5FWN - chains A and B; structure by X-ray diffraction, 2.14 A resolution.

# Chain A (and B)
Protein: Imine reductase
Source organism: Amycolatopsis orientalis
Notes: EC 1.5.1.48; chain B of this document is another copy of the same molecule, construct and numbering; everything in this record applies to it too
UniProt: R4SNK4 (R4SNK4_AMYOR); residue numbers follow UniProt; this construct covers 1-290
Sequence (290 residues; row label = number of the first residue in the row):
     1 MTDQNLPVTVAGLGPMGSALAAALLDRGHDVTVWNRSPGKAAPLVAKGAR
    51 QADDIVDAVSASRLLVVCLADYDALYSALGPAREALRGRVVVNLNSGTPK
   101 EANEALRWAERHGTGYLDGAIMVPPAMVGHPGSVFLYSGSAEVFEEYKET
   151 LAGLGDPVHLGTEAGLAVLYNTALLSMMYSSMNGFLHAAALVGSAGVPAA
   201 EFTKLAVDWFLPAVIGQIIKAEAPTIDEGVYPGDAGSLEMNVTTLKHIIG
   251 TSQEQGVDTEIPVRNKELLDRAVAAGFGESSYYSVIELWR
Disordered / not traced: 1-2, 228-230, 277-279 (chain B: 1-4, 227-230)
Ligand contacts:
  - NADP (NAP; NADP nicotinamide-adenine-dinucleotide phosphate): Gly12, Leu13, Gly14, Pro15, Met16, Gly17, Trp34, Asn35, Arg36, Ser37, Lys40, Cys68, Leu69, Ala70, Ala74, Ser77, Ala78, Asn95
  - (1R)-1-methyl-1,2,3,4-tetrahydroisoquinoline (YLG): Ile121, Met122, Val123, Leu175, Met178, Tyr179
What the authors report for this chain:
  - binding site for (1R)-1-methyl-1,2,3,4-tetrahydroisoquinoline: Leu175, Met178, Tyr179, Asn241
  - mutagenesis - Y179A: decreased catalytic activity on substrates 1a, 1b, 3b and 3d
  - mutagenesis - Y179A (1.6 fold): increased catalytic activity on dihydroisoquinolines 7 and 9
  - mutagenesis - N241A: unchanged catalytic activity
  - mutagenesis - N241A: increased catalytic activity on large substrates such as 11 and 13c
  - mutagenesis - Y179F: decreased catalytic activity on dihydroisoquinolines 7 and 9
  - mutagenesis - N241A: decreased catalytic activity on smaller substrates
  - mutagenesis - N241A: increased catalytic activity on substrates 11 and 13c
  - mutagenesis - N171A, N171D: decreased catalytic activity on bicyclic substrates

# How chain A and chain B interact
Contacting residue pairs (160):
  Gly97(A) - His247(B)
  Gly97(A) - Thr251(B)
  Thr98(A) - Thr251(B)
  Thr98(A) - Glu254(B)  hydrogen bond
  Pro99(A) - Thr251(B)
  Pro99(A) - Glu254(B)
  Pro99(A) - Gln255(B)
  Lys100(A) - Glu254(B)  hydrogen bond (backbone-side chain)
  Met122(A) - Trp209(B)  hydrophobic
  Met122(A) - Phe210(B)  hydrophobic
  Met122(A) - Val214(B)
  Pro124(A) - Tyr231(B)
  Pro124(A) - Asp234(B)
  Ala126(A) - Pro232(B)
  Met127(A) - Tyr231(B)  hydrophobic
  Met127(A) - Pro232(B)
  Val134(A) - Trp209(B)  hydrophobic
  Leu169(A) - Leu191(B)
  Leu169(A) - Val192(B)  hydrophobic
  Leu169(A) - Ala195(B)  hydrophobic
  Leu169(A) - Gln255(B)
  Tyr170(A) - Val197(B)
  Tyr170(A) - Phe202(B)  hydrophobic
  Tyr170(A) - Leu205(B)  hydrophobic
  Thr172(A) - Ile248(B)
  Thr172(A) - Thr251(B)
  Ala173(A) - Ala188(B)
  Ala173(A) - Leu191(B)  hydrophobic
  Ala173(A) - Val192(B)  hydrophobic
  Ala173(A) - Phe202(B)  hydrophobic
  Leu174(A) - Phe202(B)  hydrophobic
  Leu174(A) - Ala206(B)  hydrophobic
  Leu174(A) - Phe210(B)
  Leu175(A) - Thr244(B)
  Leu175(A) - Ile248(B)  hydrophobic
  Ser176(A) - His187(B)  hydrogen bond
  Ser176(A) - Ile248(B)
  Met177(A) - Gly184(B)
  Met177(A) - Phe185(B)
  Met178(A) - Phe210(B)  hydrophobic
  Met178(A) - Ile215(B)  hydrophobic
  Met178(A) - Ile218(B)  hydrophobic
  Tyr179(A) - Asn241(B)  hydrogen bond
  Tyr179(A) - Thr244(B)
  Tyr179(A) - Leu245(B)  hydrophobic
  Tyr179(A) - Ile248(B)  hydrophobic
  Tyr179(A) - Asn265(B)
  Tyr179(A) - Tyr282(B)
  Ser180(A) - Ser180(B)
  Ser180(A) - Gly184(B)
  Ser180(A) - Ile261(B)
  Ser180(A) - Asn265(B)  hydrogen bond
  Ser181(A) - Ser181(B)  hydrogen bond
  Ser181(A) - Ile215(B)
  Met182(A) - Ile218(B)  hydrophobic
  Met182(A) - Tyr282(B)
  Asn183(A) - Asn265(B)  hydrogen bond
  Asn183(A) - Leu268(B)
  Asn183(A) - Tyr282(B)  hydrogen bond
  Asn183(A) - Trp289(B)
  Gly184(A) - Met177(B)
  Gly184(A) - Ser180(B)
  Phe185(A) - Met177(B)
  Phe185(A) - Ile219(B)  hydrophobic
  Leu186(A) - Tyr283(B)  hydrophobic
  Leu186(A) - Val285(B)  hydrophobic
  Leu186(A) - Ile286(B)
  Leu186(A) - Trp289(B)  hydrophobic
  His187(A) - Ser176(B)  hydrogen bond
  His187(A) - Trp289(B)
  Ala188(A) - Ala173(B)
  Ala189(A) - Tyr283(B)
  Ala189(A) - Ile286(B)  hydrophobic
  Ala190(A) - Ile286(B)
  Leu191(A) - Leu169(B)
  Leu191(A) - Thr172(B)
  Leu191(A) - Ala173(B)  hydrophobic
  Val192(A) - Leu169(B)  hydrophobic
  Val192(A) - Ala173(B)  hydrophobic
  Ala195(A) - Leu169(B)  hydrophobic
  Val197(A) - Tyr170(B)
  Ala199(A) - Thr225(B)
  Ala200(A) - Thr225(B)  hydrogen bond (backbone-side chain)
  Ala200(A) - Ile226(B)
  Phe202(A) - Tyr170(B)  hydrophobic
  Phe202(A) - Leu174(B)  hydrophobic
  Lys204(A) - Ile226(B)
  Leu205(A) - Tyr170(B)  hydrophobic
  Ala206(A) - Leu174(B)  hydrophobic
  Val207(A) - Gly216(B)
  Val207(A) - Ile219(B)  hydrophobic
  Val207(A) - Lys220(B)
  Asp208(A) - Lys220(B)  salt bridge
  Trp209(A) - Met122(B)  hydrophobic
  Trp209(A) - Val134(B)  hydrophobic
  Phe210(A) - Met122(B)  hydrophobic
  Phe210(A) - Leu174(B)
  Phe210(A) - Met178(B)  hydrophobic
  Leu211(A) - Leu211(B)  hydrophobic
  Leu211(A) - Gly216(B)
  Val214(A) - Met122(B)
  Ile215(A) - Met178(B)  hydrophobic
  Ile215(A) - Ser181(B)
  Gly216(A) - Val207(B)
  Gly216(A) - Leu211(B)
  Ile218(A) - Met182(B)  hydrophobic
  Ile219(A) - Phe185(B)  hydrophobic
  Ile219(A) - Val207(B)  hydrophobic
  Lys220(A) - Val207(B)
  Lys220(A) - Asp208(B)  salt bridge
  Glu222(A) - Met182(B)
  Thr225(A) - Ala199(B)
  Thr225(A) - Ala200(B)  hydrogen bond (side chain-backbone)
  Ile226(A) - Ala200(B)
  Ile226(A) - Lys204(B)
  Asp234(A) - Pro124(B)
  Met240(A) - Tyr179(B)
  Asn241(A) - Tyr179(B)  hydrogen bond
  Thr244(A) - Leu175(B)
  Thr244(A) - Tyr179(B)
  Leu245(A) - Tyr179(B)  hydrophobic
  His247(A) - Gly97(B)
  Ile248(A) - Thr172(B)
  Ile248(A) - Leu175(B)  hydrophobic
  Ile248(A) - Ser176(B)
  Ile248(A) - Tyr179(B)  hydrophobic
  Thr251(A) - Gly97(B)
  Thr251(A) - Thr98(B)
  Thr251(A) - Pro99(B)
  Thr251(A) - Thr172(B)
  Glu254(A) - Thr98(B)  hydrogen bond
  Glu254(A) - Pro99(B)
  Glu254(A) - Lys100(B)  hydrogen bond (side chain-backbone)
  Gln255(A) - Leu169(B)
  Val257(A) - Trp289(B)
  Asp258(A) - Trp289(B)  hydrogen bond (backbone-backbone)
  Glu260(A) - Leu268(B)
  Glu260(A) - Arg271(B)  salt bridge
  Glu260(A) - Trp289(B)  hydrogen bond
  Ile261(A) - Ser180(B)
  Ile261(A) - Trp289(B)  hydrophobic
  Arg264(A) - Arg264(B)
  Asn265(A) - Tyr179(B)
  Asn265(A) - Ser180(B)  hydrogen bond
  Asn265(A) - Asn183(B)
  Leu268(A) - Asn183(B)
  Tyr282(A) - Tyr179(B)
  Tyr282(A) - Met182(B)  hydrophobic
  Tyr282(A) - Asn183(B)  hydrogen bond
  Tyr283(A) - Leu186(B)  hydrophobic
  Tyr283(A) - Ala189(B)
  Val285(A) - Leu186(B)  hydrophobic
  Ile286(A) - Leu186(B)
  Ile286(A) - Ala190(B)
  Leu288(A) - Asp258(B)
  Trp289(A) - Asn183(B)
  Trp289(A) - His187(B)
  Trp289(A) - Val257(B)
  Trp289(A) - Asp258(B)  hydrogen bond (backbone-backbone)
  Trp289(A) - Ile261(B)  hydrophobic
Interface residues without a listed pair, chain A (92 interface residues in all): Val123, Leu166, Val168, Thr203, Pro212, Ala223, Tyr231, Pro232, Gly233, Ala235, Gly250, Gly256, Pro262, Arg271, Arg290
Interface residues without a listed pair, chain B (87 interface residues in all): Ala126, Met127, Leu166, Val168, Thr203, Ala223, Gly233, Gly250, Gly256, Glu260, Pro262, Leu288, Arg290

# In short
92 residues of chain A and 87 residues of chain B are in contact; the contacts include 19 hydrogen bonds and 3
salt bridges. Among the polar pairs are Asp208(A)-Lys220(B), Glu260(A)-Arg271(B) and Thr98(A)-Glu254(B). The
paper reports a binding site for (1R)-1-methyl-1,2,3,4-tetrahydroisoquinoline at Leu175(A), Met178(A) and
Tyr179(A) among others; N171A and N171D of chain A reduce catalytic activity on bicyclic substrates; 5
substitutions were tested in all.
Both chains are Imine reductase (Amycolatopsis orientalis). Entry 5FWN (Imine Reductase from Amycolatopsis
orientalis. Closed form in in complex with (R)- Methyltetrahydroisoquinoline) was determined by X-ray
diffraction, deposited together with 5A9R, 5A9S and 5A9T.
